5KER - chains A and B of the 4 polymer chains in the assembly; structure by X-ray diffraction, 2.20 A resolution.

== Chain A ==
Protein: Alpha-globin
Source organism: Peromyscus maniculatus
UniProt: A4ZQ87 (A4ZQ87_PERMA); residues 1-141 here correspond to UniProt positions 2-142 (UniProt number = residue number + 1)
Chain sequence (141 residues; row label = number of the first residue in the row):
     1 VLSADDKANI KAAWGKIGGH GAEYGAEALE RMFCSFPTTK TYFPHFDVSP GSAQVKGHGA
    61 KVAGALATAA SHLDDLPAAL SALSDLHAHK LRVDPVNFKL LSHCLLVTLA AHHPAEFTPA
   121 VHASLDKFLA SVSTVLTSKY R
Unresolved in the structure: 141
Ion coordination: heme Fe near His-87 (its only coordinating residue here)
Residues lining bound ligands: heme (HEM): Met-32, Thr-39, Tyr-42, Phe-43, His-45, Phe-46, His-58, Lys-61, Val-62, Ala-65, Leu-66, Leu-83, Leu-86, His-87, Leu-91, Val-93, Asn-97, Phe-98, Leu-101, Val-132, Leu-136
Reported in the primary citation:
  - binding site for heme: His-45
  - conformationally variable residues (loop rearrangement, side-chain flip): Trp-14, Thr-41 to Gln-54
  - contacts within the chain: Thr-68/Ser-71

== Chain B ==
Protein: Beta globin
Source organism: Peromyscus maniculatus
UniProt: B7SBL4 (B7SBL4_PERMA); residues 1-146 here correspond to UniProt positions 2-147 (UniProt number = residue number + 1)
Chain sequence (146 residues; row label = number of the first residue in the row):
     1 VHLTDAEKAL VTGLWGKVKP EEIGGEALGR LLAVYPWTQR FFDSFGDLSS ASAIMGNAKV
    61 KGHGKKVIDS FGEGLKHLDN LKGTFASLSE LHCDKLHVDP ENFKLLGNMI VIVMAHHLGK
   121 DFTPAAQAAY QKVVAGVATA LAHKYH
Ion coordination: heme Fe near His-92 (its only coordinating residue here)
Residues lining bound ligands: heme (HEM): Leu-31, Thr-38, Phe-41, Phe-42, Ser-44, Phe-45, His-63, Lys-66, Val-67, Ser-70, Phe-85, Leu-88, Leu-91, His-92, Leu-96, Val-98, Asn-102, Phe-103, Leu-106, Gly-107, Val-137, Leu-141

== Chain A / chain B interface ==
Contacting residue pairs (41; chain A residue first):
  Arg-31(A) / Phe-122(B)  hydrogen bond (side chain-backbone)
  Arg-31(A) / Thr-123(B)
  Arg-31(A) / Pro-124(B)
  Arg-31(A) / Gln-127(B)  hydrogen bond
  Cys-34(A) / Pro-124(B)
  Cys-34(A) / Ala-125(B)
  Cys-34(A) / Ala-128(B)
  Ser-35(A) / Gln-127(B)
  Ser-35(A) / Ala-128(B)  hydrogen bond (side chain-backbone)
  Ser-35(A) / Gln-131(B)
  Phe-36(A) / Gln-131(B)
  His-103(A) / Asn-108(B)
  His-103(A) / Val-111(B)
  His-103(A) / Ile-112(B)
  His-103(A) / Gln-127(B)
  His-103(A) / Gln-131(B)  hydrogen bond
  Cys-104(A) / Gln-127(B)
  Val-107(A) / Ile-112(B)  hydrophobic
  Val-107(A) / Ala-115(B)
  Val-107(A) / Gln-127(B)
  Ala-110(A) / Ile-112(B)
  Ala-110(A) / Ala-115(B)
  Ala-110(A) / His-116(B)
  Ala-111(A) / Ala-115(B)
  Ala-111(A) / Gly-119(B)
  His-112(A) / Lys-120(B)  hydrogen bond
  Pro-114(A) / His-116(B)  hydrogen bond (backbone-side chain)
  Phe-117(A) / Arg-30(B)  hydrogen bond (backbone-side chain)
  Phe-117(A) / Ile-112(B)  hydrophobic
  Phe-117(A) / His-116(B)
  Thr-118(A) / Arg-30(B)
  Pro-119(A) / Arg-30(B)
  Pro-119(A) / Met-55(B)  hydrophobic
  His-122(A) / Arg-30(B)  hydrogen bond
  His-122(A) / Val-34(B)
  His-122(A) / Met-109(B)
  His-122(A) / Ile-112(B)
  Ala-123(A) / Ala-33(B)
  Ala-123(A) / Val-34(B)  hydrophobic
  Asp-126(A) / Val-34(B)
  Asp-126(A) / Tyr-35(B)  hydrogen bond
Interface residues without a listed pair, chain A (18 interface residues in all): Ala-120
Interface residues without a listed pair, chain B (21 interface residues in all): Ala-51
Interface features reported in the paper:
  - residue pairs: Cys-34(A)/Pro-124(B)

== Summary ==
18 residues of chain A face 21 of chain B across their interface; the contacts include 9 hydrogen bonds. Polar
pairs include Arg-31(A)/Phe-122(B), Arg-31(A)/Gln-127(B) and Ser-35(A)/Ala-128(B). The authors report a
contact between Cys-34(A) and Pro-124(B). Bound to chain A: heme. The paper reports a binding site for heme at
His-45(A); conformational variability at Trp-14(A) and Thr-41(A).
Here chain A is Alpha-globin and chain B is Beta globin, both from Peromyscus maniculatus. Entry 5KER (Deer
mouse recombinant hemoglobin from high altitude species) was determined by X-ray diffraction.
